6UQO - chains B and C of the 22 polymer chains in the assembly; structure by electron microscopy, 3.10 A resolution.

# Chain B (and C)
Name: ATP-dependent Clp protease ATP-binding subunit ClpA
From: Escherichia coli (strain K12)
Notes: EC 3.4.21.92; chain C of this document is another copy of the same molecule, construct and numbering; everything in this record applies to it too
UniProt: A0A4S4P650 (A0A4S4P650_ECOLI); numbering as in UniProt (aligned over 169-746)
Amino-acid sequence (578 residues; numbered 169 to 746; the number before each row is that of its first residue):
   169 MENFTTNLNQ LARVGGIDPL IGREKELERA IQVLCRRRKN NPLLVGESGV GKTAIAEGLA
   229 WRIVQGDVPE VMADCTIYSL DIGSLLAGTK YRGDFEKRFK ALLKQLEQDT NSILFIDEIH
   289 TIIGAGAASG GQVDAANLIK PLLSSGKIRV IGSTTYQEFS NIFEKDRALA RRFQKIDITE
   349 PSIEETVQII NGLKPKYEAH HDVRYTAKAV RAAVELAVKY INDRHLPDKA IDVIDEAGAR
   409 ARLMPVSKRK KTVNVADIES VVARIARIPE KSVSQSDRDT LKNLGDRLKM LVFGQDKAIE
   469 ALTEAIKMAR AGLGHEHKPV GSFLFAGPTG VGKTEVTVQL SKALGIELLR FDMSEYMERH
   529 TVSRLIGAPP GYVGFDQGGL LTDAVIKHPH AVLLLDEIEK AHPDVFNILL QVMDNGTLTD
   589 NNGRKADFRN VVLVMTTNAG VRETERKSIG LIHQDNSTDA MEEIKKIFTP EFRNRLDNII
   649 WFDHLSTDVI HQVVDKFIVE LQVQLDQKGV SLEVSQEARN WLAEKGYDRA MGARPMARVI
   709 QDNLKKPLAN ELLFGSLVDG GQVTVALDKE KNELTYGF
Small-molecule neighbours:
  - ATP-gamma-S (AGS; phosphothiophosphoric acid-adenylate ester), molecule 1: Pro-187, Leu-188, Ile-189, Arg-191, Ser-216, Gly-217, Val-218, Gly-219, Lys-220, Thr-221, Ala-222, Thr-323, Ile-357, Leu-361, Ile-399
  - ATP-gamma-S (AGS), molecule 2: Arg-206, Ala-336, Arg-339, Arg-340
  - ATP-gamma-S (AGS), molecule 3: Leu-459, Val-460, Phe-461, Thr-497, Gly-498, Val-499, Gly-500, Lys-501, Thr-502, Glu-503, Asn-606, Leu-653, Val-657, Val-661, Lys-664, Phe-665, Ala-701, Arg-702

# How chain B and chain C interact
Residue-residue contacts (125; chain B residue first):
  Lys-193(B) / Arg-432(C)
  Arg-197(B) / Arg-432(C)
  Gln-200(B) / Ala-407(C)
  Gln-200(B) / Arg-408(C)
  Gln-200(B) / Leu-411(C)
  Cys-203(B) / His-369(C)
  Cys-203(B) / Ala-407(C)
  Cys-203(B) / Arg-410(C)  hydrogen bond (backbone-side chain)
  Arg-204(B) / Asp-400(C)  salt bridge
  Arg-204(B) / Asp-403(C)  salt bridge
  Arg-204(B) / Ala-407(C)
  Arg-205(B) / Asp-186(C)  salt bridge
  Arg-205(B) / Lys-364(C)
  Arg-205(B) / Tyr-365(C)
  Arg-205(B) / His-368(C)
  Arg-205(B) / His-369(C)
  Arg-205(B) / Asp-403(C)  hydrogen bond (backbone-side chain)
  Arg-206(B) / Asp-186(C)  salt bridge
  Arg-206(B) / Asp-403(C)  hydrogen bond (backbone-side chain)
  Lys-207(B) / Asp-396(C)  salt bridge
  Lys-207(B) / Asp-400(C)  salt bridge
  Glu-215(B) / Lys-555(C)
  Arg-260(B) / Thr-257(C)
  Arg-260(B) / Lys-258(C)
  Arg-260(B) / Tyr-259(C)
  Arg-260(B) / Phe-263(C)
  Arg-260(B) / Glu-264(C)  salt bridge
  Arg-260(B) / Ala-293(C)  hydrogen bond (side chain-backbone)
  Gly-261(B) / Leu-254(C)
  Gly-261(B) / Ala-255(C)
  Gly-261(B) / Thr-257(C)
  Glu-264(B) / Leu-254(C)
  Lys-265(B) / Ala-255(C)
  Lys-268(B) / Asp-249(C)  salt bridge
  Lys-268(B) / Ser-252(C)
  Gly-298(B) / Ile-291(C)
  Gly-299(B) / Ile-291(C)  hydrogen bond (backbone-backbone)
  Gly-299(B) / Gly-292(C)
  Gln-300(B) / His-288(C)  hydrogen bond (side chain-backbone)
  Gln-300(B) / Ile-291(C)  hydrogen bond (side chain-backbone)
  Val-301(B) / Thr-289(C)
  Asn-305(B) / His-288(C)
  Asn-305(B) / Thr-289(C)
  Lys-308(B) / Glu-286(C)  salt bridge
  Tyr-324(B) / Lys-555(C)
  Asn-329(B) / Asp-544(C)
  Lys-333(B) / Gln-325(C)
  Arg-335(B) / Ser-216(C)
  Ala-336(B) / Ser-216(C)
  Ala-338(B) / Arg-392(C)
  Arg-339(B) / Ser-216(C)
  Arg-339(B) / Gly-217(C)
  Arg-339(B) / Arg-392(C)
  Arg-339(B) / Asp-396(C)  salt bridge
  Phe-341(B) / Arg-392(C)  hydrogen bond (backbone-side chain)
  Gln-342(B) / Arg-392(C)
  Gln-342(B) / Asp-400(C)
  Asp-345(B) / Arg-435(C)  salt bridge
  Glu-438(B) / Lys-676(C)  salt bridge
  Val-441(B) / Leu-721(C)  hydrophobic
  Arg-446(B) / Leu-720(C)  hydrogen bond (side chain-backbone)
  Arg-446(B) / Leu-721(C)  hydrogen bond (side chain-backbone)
  Arg-446(B) / Phe-722(C)
  Lys-450(B) / Phe-722(C)
  Glu-472(B) / Lys-714(C)
  Lys-475(B) / Asn-718(C)  hydrogen bond
  Lys-475(B) / Leu-721(C)
  Lys-475(B) / Phe-722(C)
  Met-476(B) / Gln-709(C)
  Met-476(B) / Lys-713(C)
  Met-476(B) / Lys-714(C)
  Met-476(B) / Ala-717(C)  hydrophobic
  Ala-479(B) / Lys-676(C)
  Ala-479(B) / Ala-717(C)  hydrophobic
  Ala-479(B) / Leu-721(C)  hydrophobic
  Gly-480(B) / Gln-672(C)
  Leu-481(B) / Leu-669(C)  hydrophobic
  Leu-481(B) / Gln-672(C)
  Leu-481(B) / Leu-673(C)  hydrophobic
  Leu-481(B) / Lys-713(C)
  Leu-481(B) / Leu-716(C)  hydrophobic
  Leu-481(B) / Ala-717(C)
  Gly-482(B) / Gln-672(C)  hydrogen bond (backbone-side chain)
  Gly-482(B) / Lys-713(C)
  His-483(B) / Gln-709(C)
  Arg-527(B) / Met-525(C)  hydrogen bond (side chain-backbone)
  His-528(B) / Glu-526(C)
  Val-530(B) / Glu-526(C)
  Pro-537(B) / His-528(C)
  Pro-537(B) / Ser-531(C)
  Pro-537(B) / Arg-532(C)
  Pro-538(B) / Ser-531(C)  hydrogen bond (backbone-side chain)
  Pro-538(B) / Arg-532(C)
  Pro-538(B) / Ala-536(C)
  Pro-538(B) / Gln-545(C)
  Gly-539(B) / Tyr-540(C)
  Gly-539(B) / Gly-542(C)
  Tyr-540(B) / His-528(C)
  Phe-543(B) / Val-541(C)  hydrophobic
  Phe-543(B) / Gln-545(C)
  Asp-572(B) / Met-525(C)
  Asn-575(B) / Ser-522(C)  hydrogen bond (backbone-side chain)
  Asn-575(B) / Lys-568(C)
  Ile-576(B) / Ser-522(C)
  Ile-576(B) / Met-525(C)  hydrophobic
  Leu-578(B) / Lys-568(C)
  Gln-579(B) / Asp-520(C)  hydrogen bond
  Gln-579(B) / Ser-522(C)
  Gln-579(B) / Glu-523(C)  hydrogen bond
  Asn-583(B) / Arg-518(C)  hydrogen bond
  Leu-586(B) / Glu-523(C)
  Thr-587(B) / Glu-523(C)  hydrogen bond (backbone-side chain)
  Thr-587(B) / Arg-532(C)
  Asp-588(B) / Arg-532(C)  hydrogen bond (backbone-side chain)
  Asn-589(B) / Gln-545(C)  hydrogen bond (backbone-side chain)
  Asn-590(B) / Gln-545(C)  hydrogen bond
  Glu-639(B) / Lys-568(C)  salt bridge
  Arg-641(B) / Met-699(C)
  Asn-642(B) / Thr-497(C)
  Asn-642(B) / Met-699(C)
  Asn-642(B) / Arg-702(C)
  Asn-642(B) / Arg-706(C)  hydrogen bond (backbone-side chain)
  Arg-643(B) / Arg-702(C)
  Leu-644(B) / Arg-706(C)  hydrogen bond (backbone-side chain)
  Asp-645(B) / Arg-706(C)
Interface residues without a listed pair, chain B (76 interface residues in all): Ile-199, Val-239, Tyr-259, Ser-328, Leu-449, Arg-478, Ser-531, Ile-534, Gly-591
Interface residues without a listed pair, chain C (82 interface residues in all): Ile-250, Gly-251, Gly-261, Asp-262, Gly-294, Gln-300, Glu-326, Glu-404, Ile-433, Thr-529, Leu-548, Glu-565, Arg-592, Asn-606, Gly-723

# Overview
76 residues of chain B and 82 residues of chain C are in contact, with 24 hydrogen bonds and 13 salt bridges.
Polar contacts include Arg-204(B)/Asp-400(C), Arg-204(B)/Asp-403(C) and Arg-205(B)/Asp-186(C). Ligands of
chain B: 3 copies of ATP-gamma-S.
Chain B and chain C are both ATP-dependent Clp protease ATP-binding subunit ClpA (Escherichia coli (strain
K12)); the structure, ClpA/ClpP Engaged State bound to RepA-GFP, was determined by electron microscopy,
deposited together with 6UQE, 6W1Z, 6W20, 6W21, 6W22, 6W23 and 6W24.
